9GI1 - chains b and c of the 21 polymer chains in the assembly; structure by electron microscopy, 3.00 A resolution.

# Chain b (and c)
Name: ATP-dependent Clp protease ATP-binding subunit ClpC
Organism: Staphylococcus aureus
Notes: chain c of this document is another copy of the same molecule, construct and numbering; everything in this record applies to it too
UniProt: Q2G0P5 (CLPC_STAA8); residue numbers follow UniProt; this construct covers 1-818
Sequence (818 residues; each row starts with the number of its first residue):
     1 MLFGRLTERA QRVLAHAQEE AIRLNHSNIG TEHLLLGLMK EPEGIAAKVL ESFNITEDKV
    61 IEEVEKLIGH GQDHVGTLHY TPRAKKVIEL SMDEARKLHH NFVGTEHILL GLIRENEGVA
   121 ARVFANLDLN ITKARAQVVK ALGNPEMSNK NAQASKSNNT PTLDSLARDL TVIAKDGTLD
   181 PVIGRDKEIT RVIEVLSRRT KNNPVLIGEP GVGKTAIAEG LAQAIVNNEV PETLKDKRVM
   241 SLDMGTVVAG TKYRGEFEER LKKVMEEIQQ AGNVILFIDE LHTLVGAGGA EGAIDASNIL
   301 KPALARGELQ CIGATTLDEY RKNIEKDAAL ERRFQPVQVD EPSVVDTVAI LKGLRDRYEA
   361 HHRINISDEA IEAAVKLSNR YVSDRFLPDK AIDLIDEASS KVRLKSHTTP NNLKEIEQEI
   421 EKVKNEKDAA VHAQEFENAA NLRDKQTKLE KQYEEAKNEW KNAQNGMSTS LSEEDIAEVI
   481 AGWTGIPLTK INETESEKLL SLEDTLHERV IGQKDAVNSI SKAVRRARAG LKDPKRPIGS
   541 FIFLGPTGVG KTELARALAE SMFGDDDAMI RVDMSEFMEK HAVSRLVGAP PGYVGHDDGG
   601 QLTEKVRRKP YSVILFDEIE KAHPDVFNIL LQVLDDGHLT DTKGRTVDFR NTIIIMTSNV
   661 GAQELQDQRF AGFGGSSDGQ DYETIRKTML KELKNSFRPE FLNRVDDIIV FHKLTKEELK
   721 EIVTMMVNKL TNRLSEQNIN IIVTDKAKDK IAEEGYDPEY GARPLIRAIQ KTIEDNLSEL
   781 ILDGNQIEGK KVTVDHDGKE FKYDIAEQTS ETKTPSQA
Unresolved in the structure: 1-157, 407-467, 675-681, 807-818 (chain c: 1-158, 410-465, 674-679, 809-818)
Swiss-Prot annotation at these positions:
  - binding site (ATP): Gly-208 to Thr-215, Gly-545 to Thr-552
Bound ions: Mg2+ site 1: Thr-215, Asp-279, Glu-280 (together with ATP-gamma-S); Mg2+ site 2: Asp-635 (together with ATP-gamma-S) (shared with Arg-763(c) of chain c)
Small-molecule neighbours:
  - ADP (adenosine-5'-diphosphate): Arg-509, Val-510, Ile-511, Gln-513, Thr-547, Gly-548, Val-549, Gly-550, Lys-551, Thr-552, Glu-553, Asp-617, Asn-659, Leu-714, Ile-722, Met-725, Met-726, Ala-762, Arg-763, Ile-766
  - ATP-gamma-S (AGS; phosphothiophosphoric acid-adenylate ester), molecule 1: Asp-180, Pro-181, Val-182, Ile-183, Arg-185, Glu-209, Pro-210, Gly-211, Val-212, Gly-213, Lys-214, Thr-215, Ala-216, Asp-279, Glu-280, Thr-316, Ile-350, Leu-354, Pro-388, Ile-392
  - ATP-gamma-S (AGS), molecule 2: Arg-306, Ala-329, Arg-332, Arg-333
  - ATP-gamma-S (AGS), molecule 3: Asp-635, Glu-700, Arg-704

# Interface between chain b and chain c
Residue-residue contacts (135):
  Thr-190(b) with Leu-404(c)
  Ile-193(b) with Leu-404(c), hydrophobic
  Glu-194(b) with Ser-400(c), hydrogen bond (backbone-side chain); Lys-401(c); Leu-404(c)
  Ser-197(b) with His-361(c), hydrogen bond (backbone-side chain); His-362(c); Ser-400(c)
  Arg-198(b) with His-361(c); Asp-393(c), salt bridge; Asp-396(c), salt bridge; Glu-397(c), salt bridge; Ser-400(c)
  Arg-199(b) with Asp-180(c), salt bridge; Arg-357(c); Tyr-358(c); His-361(c); Asp-396(c), hydrogen bond (backbone-side chain)
  Thr-200(b) with Tyr-358(c); Asp-396(c)
  Lys-201(b) with Asp-389(c), salt bridge; Asp-393(c), salt bridge
  Pro-231(b) with Leu-404(c), hydrophobic
  Glu-232(b) with His-407(c), salt bridge
  Arg-254(b) with Thr-251(c), hydrogen bond (side chain-backbone); Lys-252(c); Tyr-253(c), hydrogen bond (side chain-backbone); Glu-256(c); Phe-257(c); Glu-258(c), salt bridge; Gly-288(c), hydrogen bond (side chain-backbone); Ala-293(c)
  Gly-255(b) with Val-248(c); Ala-249(c); Gly-250(c), hydrogen bond (backbone-backbone)
  Glu-259(b) with Ala-249(c); Gly-250(c)
  Lys-262(b) with Thr-246(c)
  Glu-291(b) with Gly-289(c); Ala-290(c)
  Gly-292(b) with Gly-286(c); Ala-287(c); Gly-288(c), hydrogen bond (backbone-backbone); Gly-289(c)
  Ile-294(b) with Met-244(c); Gly-245(c); Val-248(c), hydrophobic
  Asn-298(b) with His-282(c); Thr-283(c)
  Lys-301(b) with His-282(c)
  Arg-306(b) with Thr-215(c); Glu-219(c), salt bridge
  Leu-317(b) with Arg-608(c)
  Asp-318(b) with Arg-608(c), salt bridge
  Arg-321(b) with Asp-597(c), hydrogen bond (side chain-backbone); Asp-598(c); Glu-604(c)
  Glu-325(b) with Arg-607(c), salt bridge
  Glu-331(b) with Arg-385(c), salt bridge
  Arg-332(b) with Pro-210(c); Gly-211(c); Arg-385(c); Asp-389(c), salt bridge
  Phe-334(b) with Arg-385(c), hydrogen bond (backbone-side chain)
  Gln-335(b) with Arg-385(c), hydrogen bond; Glu-397(c)
  Lys-376(b) with Glu-736(c), salt bridge
  Ser-496(b) with Leu-782(c)
  Leu-499(b) with Leu-782(c), hydrophobic
  Leu-500(b) with Asp-783(c)
  Lys-522(b) with Asp-775(c); Glu-779(c), salt bridge
  Arg-525(b) with Leu-782(c)
  Arg-526(b) with Gln-770(c), hydrogen bond; Glu-774(c), salt bridge; Asp-775(c), salt bridge; Ser-778(c)
  Ala-529(b) with Ser-778(c)
  Gly-530(b) with Arg-733(c); Gln-737(c), hydrogen bond (backbone-side chain)
  Leu-531(b) with Arg-733(c), hydrogen bond (backbone-side chain); Leu-734(c), hydrophobic; Glu-774(c); Leu-777(c), hydrophobic; Ser-778(c)
  Lys-532(b) with Arg-733(c), hydrogen bond (backbone-side chain)
  Asp-533(b) with Arg-733(c)
  Pro-534(b) with Arg-733(c)
  Arg-536(b) with Gln-770(c)
  Lys-580(b) with Met-578(c); Glu-579(c)
  His-581(b) with Glu-579(c)
  Pro-590(b) with His-581(c); Ala-582(c), hydrophobic
  Pro-591(b) with Ser-584(c); Arg-585(c); Ala-589(c)
  Gly-592(b) with Ala-589(c); Val-594(c), hydrogen bond (backbone-backbone)
  Tyr-593(b) with His-581(c); Val-594(c)
  Asp-625(b) with Met-578(c)
  Asn-628(b) with Ser-575(c), hydrogen bond (backbone-side chain); Met-578(c); Lys-621(c)
  Ile-629(b) with Ser-575(c); Glu-576(c)
  Leu-631(b) with Glu-618(c); Lys-621(c)
  Gln-632(b) with Asp-573(c); Ser-575(c), hydrogen bond
  Asp-635(b) with Arg-763(c), salt bridge
  Asp-636(b) with Arg-556(c), salt bridge; Arg-571(c), salt bridge
  Thr-640(b) with Glu-576(c); Arg-585(c)
  Thr-642(b) with Arg-585(c); Gln-601(c), hydrogen bond (backbone-side chain)
  Lys-643(b) with Gln-601(c)
  Gly-644(b) with Gln-601(c)
  Lys-694(b) with Glu-759(c), salt bridge; Tyr-760(c)
  Pro-699(b) with Gln-663(c)
  Glu-700(b) with Thr-547(c); Lys-621(c), salt bridge; Asn-659(c), hydrogen bond
  Asn-703(b) with Thr-547(c), hydrogen bond; Tyr-760(c), hydrogen bond (side chain-backbone); Arg-763(c); Pro-764(c); Arg-767(c), hydrogen bond (backbone-side chain)
  Arg-704(b) with Glu-618(c), salt bridge; Arg-763(c)
  Val-705(b) with Arg-767(c), hydrogen bond (backbone-side chain)
  Asp-706(b) with Arg-767(c)
Other interface residues (no listed pair), chain b (80 interface residues in all): Arg-191, Tyr-253, Glu-258, Asp-327, Ala-328, Ala-329, Pro-336, Ile-491, Lys-535, Val-583, His-596, Val-626, Asp-641, Leu-702
Other interface residues (no listed pair), chain c (91 interface residues in all): Gly-255, Glu-280, Thr-316, Glu-319, Gly-482, Trp-483, Gly-548, Tyr-593, Gly-599, Arg-645, Lys-729, Ile-781

# In short
Chain b and chain c form an interface of 80 and 91 residues respectively; the contacts include 24 hydrogen
bonds and 23 salt bridges. Polar contacts include Arg-198(b)/Asp-393(c), Arg-198(b)/Asp-396(c) and
Arg-198(b)/Glu-397(c). Chain b binds 3 copies of ATP-gamma-S and ADP.
Chain b and chain c are both ATP-dependent Clp protease ATP-binding subunit ClpC (Staphylococcus aureus); the
structure, Structure of the S.aureus MecA/ClpC/ClpP degradation system, was determined by electron microscopy.
